PDB entry 7BF1 | X-ray diffraction, 1.24 A resolution | chains AAA and CCC of the 3 polymer chains in the assembly

# Chain AAA
Molecule: Calmodulin-1
Organism: Homo sapiens
UniProt: P0DP23 (CALM1_HUMAN); residue numbers follow UniProt; this construct covers 1-149
Amino-acid sequence (149 residues; each row starts with the number of its first residue):
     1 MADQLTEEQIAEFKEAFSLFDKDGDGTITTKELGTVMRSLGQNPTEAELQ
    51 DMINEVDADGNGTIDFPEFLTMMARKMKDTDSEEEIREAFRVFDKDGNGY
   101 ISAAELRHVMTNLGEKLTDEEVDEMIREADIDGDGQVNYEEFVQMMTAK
Not modelled in the structure: 1-2, 149
Metal / ion sites: Ca2+ site 1: D21, D23, D25, T27, E32, D119; Ca2+ site 2: D57, D59, N61, T63, E68; Ca2+ site 3: D94, D96, N98, Y100, E105; Ca2+ site 4: D130, D132, D134, Q136, E141
Swiss-Prot annotation at these positions:
  - binding site (Ca(2+)): D21, D23, D25, T27, E32, D57, D59, N61, T63, E68, D94, D96, N98, Y100, E105, D130, D132, D134, Q136, E141
  - modified residue: A2 (N-acetylalanine), K22 (N6-acetyllysine), T45 (Phosphothreonine), S82 (Phosphoserine), K95 (N6-acetyllysine), Y100 (Phosphotyrosine), S102 (Phosphoserine), T111 (Phosphothreonine), K116 (N6,N6,N6-trimethyllysine), Y139 (Phosphotyrosine)
  - cross-link: K22 (Glycyl lysine isopeptide (Lys-Gly) (interchain with G-Cter in SUMO2))
  - natural variant: N54 (N54I: In CPVT4), F90 (F90L: In LQT14), N98 (N98S: In CPVT4), D130 (D130G: In LQT14), E141 (E141G: In LQT14; E141V: In LQT14), F142 (F142L: In LQT14)
What the authors report for this chain:
  - Ca2+ coordination: D119

# Chain CCC
Molecule: Creatine kinase B-type
Notes: EC 2.7.3.2
UniProt: P12277 (KCRB_HUMAN); numbering as in UniProt (aligned over 301-318)
Amino-acid sequence (18 residues; each row starts with the number of its first residue):
   301 NLGKHEKFSEVLKRLRLQ
Glycans and other covalent adducts: acetyl group (ACE) linked to N301
Ligand contacts: acetyl group (ACE): E306, K307, E310
Swiss-Prot annotation at these positions:
  - modified residue: S309 (Phosphoserine)
What the authors report for this chain:
  - contacts within the chain: E310-R314

# Chain AAA / chain CCC interface
Contacting residue pairs - 29 pairs, chain AAA then chain CCC:
  S82(AAA) with R316(CCC), hydrogen bond
  E85(AAA) with R316(CCC), salt bridge
  I86(AAA) with R316(CCC)
  F93(AAA) with L312(CCC), hydrophobic; L315(CCC), hydrophobic
  L106(AAA) with F308(CCC), hydrophobic
  M110(AAA) with V311(CCC), hydrophobic; L315(CCC), hydrophobic
  E115(AAA) with V311(CCC); R314(CCC), salt bridge
  E120(AAA) with H305(CCC), salt bridge
  E121(AAA) with H305(CCC), salt bridge
  E124(AAA) with L302(CCC); H305(CCC), salt bridge
  M125(AAA) with F308(CCC); V311(CCC), hydrophobic
  E128(AAA) with K307(CCC); F308(CCC), hydrogen bond (side chain-backbone)
  A129(AAA) with F308(CCC), hydrophobic
  F142(AAA) with L312(CCC), hydrophobic
  M145(AAA) with F308(CCC), hydrophobic; S309(CCC); L312(CCC), hydrophobic; K313(CCC)
  M146(AAA) with L312(CCC); K313(CCC); R316(CCC)
  A148(AAA) with S309(CCC); K313(CCC)
Interface residues without a listed pair, chain AAA (20 interface residues in all): L113, V137, T147
Interface residues without a listed pair, chain CCC (12 interface residues in all): E306
Interface features reported in the paper:
  - specific contacts: S82(AAA)-R316(CCC), E115(AAA)-R314(CCC), E120(AAA)-H305(CCC), E128(AAA)-F308(CCC), M146(AAA)-R316(CCC)
  - interface residues, chain AAA: F93(AAA), L106(AAA), M125(AAA), F142(AAA)
  - interface residues, chain CCC: F308(CCC), V311(CCC), L312(CCC), L315(CCC)

# Overview
20 residues of chain AAA and 12 residues of chain CCC are in contact, with 2 hydrogen bonds and 5 salt
bridges. Polar pairs include E85(AAA)-R316(CCC), E115(AAA)-R314(CCC) and E120(AAA)-H305(CCC). The paper
describes contacts between S82(AAA) and R316(CCC), E115(AAA) and R314(CCC) and E120(AAA) and H305(CCC) among
others. From the paper: interface residues F93(AAA), L106(AAA) and F308(CCC) among others; Ca2+ coordination
by D119(AAA).
Chain AAA is Calmodulin-1 (Homo sapiens) and chain CCC is Creatine kinase B-type; the structure,
Ca2+-Calmodulin in complex with peptide from brain-type creatine kinase in extended 1:2 binding mode, was
determined by X-ray diffraction, deposited together with 7BF2.
